Entry 3GQP (X-ray diffraction, 2.00 A resolution); this record covers chains B and C of the 4 polymer chains in the assembly.

== Chain B ==
Protein: Hemoglobin subunit beta-A/B
From: Felis silvestris catus
UniProt: P07412 (HBB_FELCA); residues 2-146 here = UniProt positions 2-146
Sequence (145 residues; each row starts with the number of its first residue):
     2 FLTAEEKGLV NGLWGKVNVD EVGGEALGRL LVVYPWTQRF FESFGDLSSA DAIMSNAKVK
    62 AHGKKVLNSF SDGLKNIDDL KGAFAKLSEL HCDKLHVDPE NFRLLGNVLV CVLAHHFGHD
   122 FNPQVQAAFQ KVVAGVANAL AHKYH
Bound ions: heme Fe near His92 (its only coordinating residue here)
Small-molecule neighbours: heme (HEM): Leu31, Thr38, Phe41, Phe42, Ser44, Phe45, His63, Lys66, Val67, Ser70, Phe71, Phe85, Leu88, Leu91, His92, Leu96, Val98, Asn102, Phe103, Leu106, Val137, Leu141

== Chain C ==
Protein: Hemoglobin subunit alpha
From: Felis silvestris catus
UniProt: P07405 (HBA_FELCA); numbering as in UniProt (aligned over 1-141)
Sequence (141 residues; row label = number of the first residue in the row):
     1 VLSAADKSNV KACWGKIGSH AGEYGAEALE RTFCSFPTTK TYFPHFDLSH GSAQVKAHGQ
    61 KVADALTQAV AHMDDLPTAM SALSDLHAYK LRVDPVNFKF LSHCLLVTLA CHHPAEFTPA
   121 VHASLDKFFS AVSTVLTSKY R
Bound ions: heme Fe near His87 (its only coordinating residue here)
Small-molecule neighbours: heme (HEM): Thr39, Tyr42, Phe43, His45, Phe46, His58, Lys61, Val62, Ala65, Leu66, Met80, Leu83, Leu86, His87, Leu91, Val93, Asn97, Phe98, Leu101, Leu105, Val132, Leu136

== Interface between chain B and chain C ==
Residue-residue contacts (21; chain B residue first):
  Val34(B) - Arg141(C)  hydrogen bond (backbone-side chain)
  Tyr35(B) - Arg141(C)
  Pro36(B) - Arg141(C)
  Trp37(B) - Arg92(C)
  Trp37(B) - Tyr140(C)
  Trp37(B) - Arg141(C)
  Arg40(B) - Lys90(C)  hydrogen bond (side chain-backbone)
  Arg40(B) - Leu91(C)  hydrogen bond (side chain-backbone)
  His97(B) - Thr41(C)
  His97(B) - Pro44(C)
  Val98(B) - Thr41(C)
  Asp99(B) - Thr41(C)
  Asp99(B) - Tyr42(C)  hydrogen bond
  Asp99(B) - Asp94(C)
  Asp99(B) - Asn97(C)  hydrogen bond
  Pro100(B) - Thr38(C)
  Glu101(B) - Asp94(C)
  Glu101(B) - Val96(C)
  Tyr145(B) - Thr41(C)
  His146(B) - Pro37(C)
  His146(B) - Lys40(C)  hydrogen bond (backbone-side chain)

== In short ==
The interface between chain B and chain C involves 12 residues on one side and 14 on the other; the contacts
include 6 hydrogen bonds. Polar contacts include Val34(B)-Arg141(C), Arg40(B)-Lys90(C) and Arg40(B)-Leu91(C).
Bound to chain B: heme. Ligands of chain C: heme.
Chain B is Hemoglobin subunit beta-A/B and chain C is Hemoglobin subunit alpha, both from Felis silvestris
catus; the structure, Crystal structure determination of cat (Felis silvestris catus) hemoglobin at 2.0
angstrom resolution, was determined by X-ray diffraction.
